6SUF - chains D and F of the 6 polymer chains in the assembly; structure by electron microscopy, 3.40 A resolution.

# Chain D
Molecule: TcdA1
From: Photorhabdus luminescens
UniProt: Q9RN43 (Q9RN43_PHOLU); residues 1-2516 here = UniProt positions 1-2516
Amino-acid sequence (2516 residues; numbered 1 to 2516; the number before each row is that of its first residue):
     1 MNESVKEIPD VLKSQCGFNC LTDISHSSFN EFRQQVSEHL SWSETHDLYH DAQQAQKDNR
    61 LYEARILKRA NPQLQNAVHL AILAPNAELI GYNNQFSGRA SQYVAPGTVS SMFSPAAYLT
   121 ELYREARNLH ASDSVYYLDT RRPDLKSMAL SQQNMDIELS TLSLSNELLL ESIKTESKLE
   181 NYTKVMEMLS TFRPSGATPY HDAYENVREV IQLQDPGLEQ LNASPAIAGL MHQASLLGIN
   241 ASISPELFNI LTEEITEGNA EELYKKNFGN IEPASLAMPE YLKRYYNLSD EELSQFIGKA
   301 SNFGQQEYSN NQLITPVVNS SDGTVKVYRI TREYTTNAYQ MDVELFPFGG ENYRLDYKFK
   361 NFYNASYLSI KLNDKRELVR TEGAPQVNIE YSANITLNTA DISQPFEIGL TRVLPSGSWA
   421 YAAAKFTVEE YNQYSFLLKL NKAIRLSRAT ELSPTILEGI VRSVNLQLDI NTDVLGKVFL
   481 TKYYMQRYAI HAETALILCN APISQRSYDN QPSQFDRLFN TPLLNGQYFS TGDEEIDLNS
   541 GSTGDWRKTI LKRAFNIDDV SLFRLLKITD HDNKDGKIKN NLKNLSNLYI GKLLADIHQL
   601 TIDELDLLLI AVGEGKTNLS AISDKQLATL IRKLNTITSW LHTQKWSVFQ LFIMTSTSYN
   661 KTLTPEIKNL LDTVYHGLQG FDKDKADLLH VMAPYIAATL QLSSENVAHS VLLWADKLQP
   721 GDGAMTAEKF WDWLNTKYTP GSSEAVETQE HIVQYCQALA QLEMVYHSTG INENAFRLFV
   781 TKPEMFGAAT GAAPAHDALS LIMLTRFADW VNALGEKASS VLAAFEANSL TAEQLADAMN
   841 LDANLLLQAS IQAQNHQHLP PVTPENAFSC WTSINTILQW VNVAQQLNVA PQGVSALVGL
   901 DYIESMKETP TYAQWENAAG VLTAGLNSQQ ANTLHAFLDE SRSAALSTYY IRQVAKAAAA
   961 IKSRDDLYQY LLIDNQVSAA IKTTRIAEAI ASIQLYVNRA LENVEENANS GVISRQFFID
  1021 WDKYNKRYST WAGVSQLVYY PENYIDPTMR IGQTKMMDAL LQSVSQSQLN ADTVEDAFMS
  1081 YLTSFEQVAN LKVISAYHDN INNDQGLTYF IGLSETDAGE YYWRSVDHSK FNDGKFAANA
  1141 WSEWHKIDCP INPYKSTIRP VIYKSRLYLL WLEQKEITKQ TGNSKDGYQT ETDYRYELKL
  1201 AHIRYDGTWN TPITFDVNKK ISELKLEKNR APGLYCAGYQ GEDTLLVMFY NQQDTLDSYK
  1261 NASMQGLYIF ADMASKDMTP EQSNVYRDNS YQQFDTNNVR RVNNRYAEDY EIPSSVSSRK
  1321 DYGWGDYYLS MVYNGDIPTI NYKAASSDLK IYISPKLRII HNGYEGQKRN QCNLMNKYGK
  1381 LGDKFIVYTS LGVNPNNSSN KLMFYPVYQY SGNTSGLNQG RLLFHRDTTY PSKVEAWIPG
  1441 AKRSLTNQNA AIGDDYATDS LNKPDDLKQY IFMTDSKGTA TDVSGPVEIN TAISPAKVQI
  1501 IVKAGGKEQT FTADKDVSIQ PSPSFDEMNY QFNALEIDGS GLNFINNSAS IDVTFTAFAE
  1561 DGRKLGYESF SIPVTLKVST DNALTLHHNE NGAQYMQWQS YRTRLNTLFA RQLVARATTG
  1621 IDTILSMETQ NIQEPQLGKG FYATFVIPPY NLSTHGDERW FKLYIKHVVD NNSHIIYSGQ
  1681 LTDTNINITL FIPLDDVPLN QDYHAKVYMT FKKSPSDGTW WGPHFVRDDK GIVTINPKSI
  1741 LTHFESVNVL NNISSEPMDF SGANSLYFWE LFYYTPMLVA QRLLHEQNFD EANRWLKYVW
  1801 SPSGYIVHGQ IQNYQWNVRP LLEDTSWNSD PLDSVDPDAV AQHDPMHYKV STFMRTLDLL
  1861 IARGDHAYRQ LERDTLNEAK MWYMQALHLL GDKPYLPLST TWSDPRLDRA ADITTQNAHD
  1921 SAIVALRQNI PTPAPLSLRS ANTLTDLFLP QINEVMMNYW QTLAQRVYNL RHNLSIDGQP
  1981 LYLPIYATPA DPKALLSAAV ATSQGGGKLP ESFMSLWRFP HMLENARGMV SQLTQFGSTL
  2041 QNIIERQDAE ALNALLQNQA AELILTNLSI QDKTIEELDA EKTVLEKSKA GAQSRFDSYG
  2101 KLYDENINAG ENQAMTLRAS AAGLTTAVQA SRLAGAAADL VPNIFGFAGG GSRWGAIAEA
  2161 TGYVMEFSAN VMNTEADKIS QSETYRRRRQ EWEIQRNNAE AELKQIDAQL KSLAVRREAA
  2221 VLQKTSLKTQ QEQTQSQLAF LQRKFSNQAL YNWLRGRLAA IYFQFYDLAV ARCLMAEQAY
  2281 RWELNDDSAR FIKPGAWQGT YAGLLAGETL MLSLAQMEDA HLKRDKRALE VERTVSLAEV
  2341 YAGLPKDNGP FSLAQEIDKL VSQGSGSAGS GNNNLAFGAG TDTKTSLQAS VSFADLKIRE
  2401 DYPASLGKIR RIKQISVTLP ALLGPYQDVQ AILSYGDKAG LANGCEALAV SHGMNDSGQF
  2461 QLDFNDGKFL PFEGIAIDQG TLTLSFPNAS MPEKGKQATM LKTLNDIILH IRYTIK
Disordered / not traced: 1-88, 1382-1491, 1917-1942
Sequence notes: conflict Glu904 (Gln in Q9RN43)

# Chain F
Molecule: TcdB2, TccC3
From: Photorhabdus luminescens
UniProt: chimeric construct of Q8GF99, Q8GF97: residues 1-1474 from Q8GF99 (Q8GF99_PHOLU) positions 1-1474 (same numbers); residues 1480-2439 from Q8GF97 positions 1-960 (UniProt number = residue number - 1479)
Amino-acid sequence (2439 residues; numbered 1 to 2439; the number before each row is that of its first residue):
     1 MQNSQDFSIT ELSLPKGGGA ITGMGEALTP TGPDGMAALS LPLPISAGRG YAPAFTLNYN
    61 SGAGNSPFGL GWDCNVMTIR RRTHFGVPHY DETDTFLGPE GEVLVVADQP RDESTLQGIN
   121 LGATFTVTGY RSRLESHFSR LEYWQPKTTG KTDFWLIYSP DGQVHLLGKS PQARISNPSQ
   181 TTQTAQWLLE ASVSSRGEQI YYQYRAEDDT GCEADEITHH LQATAQRYLH IVYYGNRTAS
   241 ETLPGLDGSA PSQADWLFYL VFDYGERSNN LKTPPAFSTT GSWLCRQDRF SRYEYGFEIR
   301 TRRLCRQVLM YHHLQALDSK ITEHNGPTLV SRLILNYDES AIASTLVFVR RVGHEQDGNV
   361 VTLPPLELAY QDFSPRHHAH WQPMDVLANF NAIQRWQLVD LKGEGLPGLL YQDKGAWWYR
   421 SAQRLGEIGS DAVTWEKMQP LSVIPSLQSN ASLVDINGDG QLDWVITGPG LRGYHSQRPD
   481 GSWTRFTPLN ALPVEYTHPR AQLADLMGAG LSDLVLIGPK SVRLYANTRD GFAKGKDVVQ
   541 SGEITLPVPG ADPRKLVAFS DVLGSGQAHL VEVSATKVTC WPNLGRGRFG QPITLPGFSQ
   601 PATEFNPAQV YLADLDGSGP TDLIYVHTNR LDIFLNKSGN GFAEPVTLRF PEGLRFDHTC
   661 QLQMADVQGL GVASLILSVP HMSPHHWRCD LTNMKPWLLN EMNNNMGVHH TLRYRSSSQF
   721 WLDEKAAALT TGQTPVCYLP FPIHTLWQTE TEDEISGNKL VTTLRYARGA WDGREREFRG
   781 FGYVEQTDSH QLAQGNAPER TPPALTKNWY ATGLPVIDNA LSTEYWRDDQ AFAGFSPRFT
   841 TWQDNKDVPL TPEDDNSRYW FNRALKGQLL RSELYGLDDS TNKHVPYTVT EFRSQVRRLQ
   901 HTDSRYPVLW SSVVESRNYH YERIASDPQC SQNITLSSDR FGQPLKQLSV QYPRRQQPAI
   961 NLYPDTLPDK LLANSYDDQQ RQLRLTYQQS SWHHLTNNTV RVLGLPDSTR SDIFTYGAEN
  1021 VPAGGLNLEL LSDKNSLIAD DKPREYLGQQ KTAYTDGQNT TPLQTPTRQA LIAFTETTVF
  1081 NQSTLSAFNG SIPSDKLSTT LEQAGYQQTN YLFPRTGEDK VWVAHHGYTD YGTAAQFWRP
  1141 QKQSNTQLTG KITLIWDANY CVVVQTRDAA GLTTSAKYDW RFLTPVQLTD INDNQHLITL
  1201 DALGRPITLR FWGTENGKMT GYSSPEKASF SPPSDVNAAI ELKKPLPVAQ CQVYAPESWM
  1261 PVLSQKTFNR LAEQDWQKLY NARIITEDGR ICTLAYRRWV QSQKAIPQLI SLLNNGPRLP
  1321 PHSLTLTTDR YDHDPEQQIR QQVVFSDGFG RLLQAAARHE AGMARQRNED GSLIINVQHT
  1381 ENRWAVTGRT EYDNKGQPIR TYQPYFLNDW RYVSNDSARQ EKEAYADTHV YDPIGREIKV
  1441 ITAKGWFRRT LFTPWFTVNE DENDTAAEVK KVKMPGSRPM KNIDPKLYQK TPTVSVYDNR
  1501 GLIIRNIDFH RTTANGDPDT RITRHQYDIH GHLNQSIDPR LYEAKQTNNT IKPNFLWQYD
  1561 LTGNPLCTES IDAGRTVTLN DIEGRPLLTV TATGVIQTRQ YETSSLPGRL LSVAEQTPEE
  1621 KTSRITERLI WAGNTEAEKD HNLAGQCVRH YDTAGVTRLE SLSLTGTVLS QSSQLLIDTQ
  1681 EANWTGDNET VWQNMLADDI YTTLSTFDAT GALLTQTDAK GNIQRLAYDV AGQLNGSWLT
  1741 LKGQTEQVII KSLTYSAAGQ KLREEHGNDV ITEYSYEPET QRLIGIKTRR PSDTKVLQDL
  1801 RYEYDPVGNV ISIRNDAEAT RFWHNQKVMP ENTYTYDSLY QLISATGREM ANIGQQSHQF
  1861 PSPALPSDNN TYTNYTRTYT YDRGGNLTKI QHSSPATQNN YTTNITVSNR SNRAVLSTLT
  1921 EDPAQVDALF DAGGHQNTLI SGQNLNWNTR GELQQVTLVK RDKGANDDRE WYRYSGDGRR
  1981 MLKINEQQAS NNAQTQRVTY LPNLELRLTQ NSTATTEDLQ VITVGEAGRA QVRVLHWESG
  2041 KPEDIDNNQL RYSYDNLIGS SQLELDSEGQ IISEEEYYPY GGTALWAARN QTEASYKTIR
  2101 YSGKERDATG LYYYGYRYYQ PWIGRWLSSD PAGTIDGLNL YRMVRNNPVT LLDPDGLMPT
  2161 IAERIAALKK NKVTDSAPSP ANATNVAINI RPPVAPKPSL PKASTSSQPT THPIGAANIK
  2221 PTTSGSSIVA PLSPVGNKST SEISLPESAQ SSSSSTTSTN LQKKSFTLYR ADNRSFEEMQ
  2281 SKFPEGFKAW TPLDTKMARQ FASIFIGQKD TSNLPKETVK NISTWGAKPK LKDLSNYIKY
  2341 TKDKSTVWVS TAINTEAGGQ SSGAPLHKID MDLYEFAIDG QKLNPLPEGR TKNMVPSLLL
  2401 DTPQIETSSI IALNHGPVND AEISFLTTIP LKNVKPHKR
Disordered / not traced: 1472-1481, 2158-2439
Sequence notes: conflict Glu543 (Asp in Q8GF99); linker (1475-1479)
What the authors report for this chain:
  - mutagenesis - P680A: unchanged catalytic activity

# Interface between chain D and chain F
Contacting residue pairs (31; chain D residue first):
  Thr2334(D) with Met682(F)
  Ser2336(D) with Met682(F)
  Glu2339(D) with Met682(F)
  Ala2354(D) with Arg655(F)
  Leu2419(D) with His658(F), hydrogen bond (backbone-side chain)
  Pro2420(D) with Asp657(F); His658(F); Thr659(F); His681(F)
  Ala2421(D) with Asp657(F); His658(F), hydrogen bond (backbone-backbone)
  Leu2422(D) with Gln609(F); Thr628(F); Phe656(F); Asp657(F)
  Leu2423(D) with Asn606(F), hydrogen bond (backbone-side chain)
  Gly2424(D) with Asn606(F)
  Pro2425(D) with Pro553(F); Phe605(F); Asn606(F)
  Tyr2426(D) with Asp552(F); Pro553(F); Arg554(F)
  Gly2453(D) with His658(F)
  Met2454(D) with His658(F)
  Lys2502(D) with Arg655(F), hydrogen bond (backbone-side chain)
  Thr2503(D) with Arg655(F)
  Leu2504(D) with Arg655(F), hydrogen bond (backbone-side chain)
  Asn2505(D) with Arg655(F), hydrogen bond; Phe656(F); Asp657(F), hydrogen bond
Interface residues without a listed pair, chain D (21 interface residues in all): Val2335, Asp2358, Ile2508
Interface residues without a listed pair, chain F (16 interface residues in all): Val626, His627

# Overview
21 residues of chain D face 16 of chain F across their interface, with 7 hydrogen bonds. Among the polar pairs
are Leu2419(D)-His658(F), Leu2423(D)-Asn606(F) and Lys2502(D)-Arg655(F). The paper reports that P680A of chain
F leaves catalytic activity unchanged.
Chain D is TcdA1 and chain F is TcdB2, TccC3, both from Photorhabdus luminescens; the structure, Structure of
Photorhabdus luminescens Tc holotoxin pore, was determined by electron microscopy (same publication as 6SUE).
